Entry 1P3M (X-ray diffraction, 2.90 A resolution); this record covers chains J and B of the 10 polymer chains in the assembly.

== Chain J ==
Molecule: Palindromic 146bp Human Alpha-Satellite DNA fragment
From: Homo sapiens
Sequence (146 nucleotides; numbered 147 to 292; the number before each row is that of its first residue):
   147 ATCAATATCCACCTGCAGATTCTACCAAAAGTGTATTTGGAAACTGCTCC
   197 ATCAAAAGGCATGTTCAGCGGAATTCCGCTGAACATGCCTTTTGATGGAG
   247 CAGTTTCCAAATACACTTTTGGTAGAATCTGCAGGTGGATATTGAT

== Chain B ==
Protein: Histone H4
From: Xenopus laevis
UniProt: P62799 (H4_XENLA); residues 1-102 here = UniProt positions 1-102
Amino-acid sequence (102 residues; row label = number of the first residue in the row):
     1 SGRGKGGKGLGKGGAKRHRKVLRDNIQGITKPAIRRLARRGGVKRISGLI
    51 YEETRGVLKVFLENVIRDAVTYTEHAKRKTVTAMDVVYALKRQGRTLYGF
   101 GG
Disordered / not traced: 1-24
What the authors report for this chain:
  - conformationally variable residues: Arg45
  - binding site for Palindromic 146bp Human Alpha-Satellite DNA fragment (chain J): Arg45

== How chain J and chain B interact ==
Contacting residue pairs - 12 pairs, chain J then chain B:
  DG227(J) - Arg45(B)  hydrogen bond to the phosphate
  DG227(J) - Ile46(B)  sugar contact
  DG227(J) - Ser47(B)  sugar contact
  DG227(J) - Gly48(B)  hydrogen bond to the phosphate
  DA228(J) - Arg35(B)  salt bridge to the phosphate
  DA228(J) - Arg45(B)  phosphate contact
  DA228(J) - Ile46(B)  hydrogen bond to the phosphate
  DG246(J) - Lys79(B)  salt bridge to the phosphate
  DG246(J) - Thr80(B)  phosphate contact
  DC247(J) - Arg78(B)  phosphate contact
  DC247(J) - Lys79(B)  hydrogen bond to the phosphate
  DC247(J) - Thr80(B)  hydrogen bond to the phosphate
Other interface residues (no listed pair), chain B (11 interface residues in all): Arg39, Lys44, Tyr51

== In short ==
The interface between chain J and chain B involves 4 residues on one side and 11 on the other, with 5 hydrogen
bonds and 2 salt bridges. Polar pairs include DG227(J)-Arg45(B), DG227(J)-Gly48(B) and DA228(J)-Ile46(B). The
paper reports a binding site for Palindromic 146bp Human Alpha-Satellite DNA fragment (chain J) at Arg45(B);
conformational variability at Arg45(B).
Chain J is Palindromic 146bp Human Alpha-Satellite DNA fragment (Homo sapiens) and chain B is Histone H4
(Xenopus laevis); the structure, Crystallographic Studies of Nucleosome Core Particles containing Histone
'Sin' Mutants, was determined by X-ray diffraction (same publication as 1P34, 1P3A, 1P3B, 1P3F, 1P3G, 1P3I and
4 further entries).
